Entry 7FFE (electron microscopy, 3.50 A resolution); this record covers chains K and N of the 16 polymer chains in the assembly.

# Chain K
Name: Capsid protein
Organism: Venezuelan equine encephalitis virus (strain TC-83)
Notes: EC 3.4.21.90
UniProt: P05674 (POLS_EEVV8); numbering as in UniProt (aligned over 1-275)
Sequence (275 residues; each row starts with the number of its first residue):
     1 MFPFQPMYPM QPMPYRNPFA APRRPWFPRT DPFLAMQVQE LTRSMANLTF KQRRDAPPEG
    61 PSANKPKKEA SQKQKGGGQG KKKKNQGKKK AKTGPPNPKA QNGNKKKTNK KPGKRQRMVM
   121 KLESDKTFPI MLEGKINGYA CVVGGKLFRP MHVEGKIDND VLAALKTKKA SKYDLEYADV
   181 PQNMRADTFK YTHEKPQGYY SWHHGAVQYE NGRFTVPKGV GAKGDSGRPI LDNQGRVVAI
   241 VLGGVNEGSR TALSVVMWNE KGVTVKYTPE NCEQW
Disordered / not traced: 1-112
Sequence notes: engineered mutation N64 (Lys in P05674)
UniProt features mapped onto this chain:
  - region: M1 to F33 (Necessary for nucleocapsid assembly and virus assembly), F33 to K68 (Host transcription inhibition), A91 to T127 (Binding to the viral RNA), P112 to K126 (Ribosome-binding)
  - motif: L41 to L48 (Supraphysiological nuclear export signal)
  - active site (Charge relay system): H152, D174, S226
  - site: Y200 (Involved in dimerization of the capsid protein), N233 (Involved in dimerization of the capsid protein), W275 (Cleavage)
  - modified residue: T93 (Phosphothreonine), T108 (Phosphothreonine), S124 (Phosphoserine), T127 (Phosphothreonine)

# Chain N
Name: Spike glycoprotein E2
Organism: Venezuelan equine encephalitis virus (strain TC-83)
UniProt: P05674 (POLS_EEVV8); residues 1-423 here correspond to UniProt positions 335-757 (UniProt number = residue number + 334)
Sequence (423 residues; row label = number of the first residue in the row):
     1 STEELFNEYK LTRPYMARCI RCAVGSCHSP IAIEAVKSDG HDGYVRLQTS SQYGLDSSGN
    61 LKGRTMRYDM HGTIKEIPLH QVSLYTSRPC HIVDGHGYFL LARCPAGDSI TMEFKKDSVR
   121 HSCSVPYEVK FNPVGRELYT HPPEHGVEQA CQVYAHDAQN RGAYVEMHLP GSEVDSSLVS
   181 LSGSSVTVTP PDGTSALVEC ECGGTKISET INKTKQFSQC TKKEQCRAYR LQNDKWVYNS
   241 DKLPKAAGAT LKGKLHVPFL LADGKCTVPL APEPMITFGF RSVSLKLHPK NPTYLITRQL
   301 ADEPHYTHEL ISEPAVRNFT VTEKGWEFVW GNHPPKRFWA QETAPGNPHG LPHEVITHYY
   361 HRYPMSTILG LSICAAIATV SVAASTWLFC RSRVACLTPY RLTPNARIPF CLAVLCCART
   421 ARA
Disordered / not traced: 1, 56-61, 420-423
UniProt features mapped onto this chain:
  - site: Y44 (Interaction with host receptor LDLRAD3), V93 (Interaction with host receptor LDLRAD3), V153 (Interaction with host receptor LDLRAD3), A155 (Interaction with host receptor LDLRAD3), H156 (Interaction with host receptor LDLRAD3), A262 (Interaction with host receptor LDLRAD3), A423 (Cleavage)
  - lipidation (S-palmitoyl cysteine): C396, C416, C417
  - glycosylation (N-linked (GlcNAc...) asparagine): N212, N318
Cystine bridges: C19-C123, C22-C27, C90-C104, C151-C266, C200-C226, C202-C220

# Chain K / chain N interface
Contacting residue pairs - 26 pairs, chain K then chain N:
  V143(K) - P404(N)
  G144(K) - P404(N)
  K146(K) - R401(N)  hydrogen bond (side chain-backbone)
  K146(K) - L402(N)  hydrogen bond (side chain-backbone)
  K146(K) - T403(N)  hydrogen bond (side chain-backbone)
  K146(K) - P404(N)
  F148(K) - L402(N)
  A170(K) - T398(N)
  Y173(K) - T398(N)
  Y173(K) - P399(N)
  Y173(K) - L402(N)  hydrophobic
  L175(K) - L402(N)  hydrophobic
  Y177(K) - R401(N)
  Y177(K) - L402(N)  hydrophobic
  Y191(K) - P404(N)  hydrogen bond (side chain-backbone)
  Y191(K) - N405(N)  hydrogen bond (side chain-backbone)
  W258(K) - L402(N)
  W258(K) - T403(N)
  W258(K) - P404(N)
  G262(K) - Y400(N)
  G262(K) - T403(N)
  V263(K) - P399(N)  hydrophobic
  V263(K) - Y400(N)
  T264(K) - P399(N)  hydrogen bond (side chain-backbone)
  T264(K) - L402(N)
  T264(K) - T403(N)

# Summary
13 residues of chain K face 8 of chain N across their interface, with 6 hydrogen bonds. Among the polar pairs
are K146(K)-R401(N), K146(K)-L402(N) and K146(K)-T403(N). UniProt lists 3 active-site residues on chain K.
Here chain K is Capsid protein and chain N is Spike glycoprotein E2, both from Venezuelan equine encephalitis
virus (strain TC-83). Entry 7FFE (Cryo-EM structure of VEEV VLP) was determined by electron microscopy,
deposited together with 7FFF, 7FFL, 7FFN, 7FFO and 7FFQ.
